Entry 9BZI (electron microscopy, 3.99 A resolution); this record covers chains C and D of the 4 polymer chains in the assembly.

Chain C (and D):
Molecule: Ribonucleoside-diphosphate reductase subunit beta
Source organism: Bacillus subtilis
Notes: EC 1.17.4.1; chain D of this document is another copy of the same molecule, construct and numbering; everything in this record applies to it too
UniProtKB: P50621 (RIR2_BACSU); residues 1-329 here = UniProt positions 1-329
Sequence (350 residues; numbered -20 to 329; the number before each row is that of its first residue; numbers below 1 keep their minus sign (Met-20 is residue -20)):
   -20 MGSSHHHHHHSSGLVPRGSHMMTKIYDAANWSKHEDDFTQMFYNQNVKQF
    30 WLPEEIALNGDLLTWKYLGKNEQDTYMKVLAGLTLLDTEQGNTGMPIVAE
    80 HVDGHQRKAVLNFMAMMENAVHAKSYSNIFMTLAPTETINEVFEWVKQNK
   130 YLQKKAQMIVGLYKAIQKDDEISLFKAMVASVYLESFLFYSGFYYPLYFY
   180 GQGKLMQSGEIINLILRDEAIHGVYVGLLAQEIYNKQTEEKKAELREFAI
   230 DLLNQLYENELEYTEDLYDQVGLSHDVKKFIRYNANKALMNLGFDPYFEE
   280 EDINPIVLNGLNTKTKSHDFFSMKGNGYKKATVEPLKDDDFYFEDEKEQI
Not modelled in the structure: -20 to 15, 291-308, 323-329
Sequence notes: initiating methionine (-20); expression tag (-19 to 0)
Curated features (UniProtKB/Swiss-Prot):
  - active site: Tyr105
  - binding site (Fe cation): Asp66, Glu97, His101, Glu164, Glu198, His201
Bound ions: Mn2+ site 1: Asp66, Glu97, His101, Glu198; Mn2+ site 2: Glu97, Glu164, Glu198, His201
What the authors report for this chain:
  - catalytic residues: Trp30 (citing earlier work)

How chain C and chain D interact:
Pairs across the interface (37):
  Tyr22(C) - Ala99(D)  hydrogen bond (side chain-backbone)
  Phe29(C) - Phe29(D)  hydrophobic
  Leu31(C) - Tyr22(D)
  Thr67(C) - His84(D)
  Gly70(C) - Asn91(D)  hydrogen bond (backbone-side chain)
  Asn71(C) - His84(D)  hydrogen bond
  Asn71(C) - Lys87(D)
  His84(C) - Thr67(D)
  His84(C) - Asn71(D)  hydrogen bond
  Lys87(C) - Asn71(D)
  Ala88(C) - Asn98(D)
  Asn91(C) - Ala94(D)
  Asn91(C) - Asn98(D)  hydrogen bond
  Phe92(C) - Met95(D)  hydrophobic
  Ala94(C) - Asn91(D)  hydrogen bond (backbone-side chain)
  Met95(C) - Asn91(D)
  Met95(C) - Phe92(D)  hydrophobic
  Met95(C) - Met95(D)  hydrophobic
  Asn98(C) - Lys87(D)
  Asn98(C) - Ala88(D)
  Asn98(C) - Asn91(D)  hydrogen bond
  Ala99(C) - Tyr22(D)  hydrogen bond (backbone-side chain)
  Ala99(C) - Ala88(D)
  Lys103(C) - Tyr22(D)
  Lys309(C) - Tyr179(D)  hydrogen bond
  Lys309(C) - Met185(D)
  Thr311(C) - Gly39(D)
  Val312(C) - Gly39(D)
  Val312(C) - Leu42(D)
  Val312(C) - Thr43(D)
  Val312(C) - Gly182(D)
  Glu313(C) - Leu42(D)
  Glu313(C) - Tyr46(D)
  Pro314(C) - Leu42(D)
  Pro314(C) - Thr43(D)
  Pro314(C) - Tyr46(D)  hydrophobic
  Lys316(C) - Tyr46(D)
Interface residues without a listed pair, chain C (25 interface residues in all): Val26, Pro75, Ala310
Interface residues without a listed pair, chain D (25 interface residues in all): Val26, Leu31, Lys103, Gln186, Glu189

Overview:
The chain C/chain D interface involves 25 residues from each chain, with 9 hydrogen bonds. Polar pairs include
Tyr22(C)-Ala99(D), Gly70(C)-Asn91(D) and Asn71(C)-His84(D). The Mn2+ site 1 is built by Asp66(C), Glu97(C),
His101(C) and Glu198(C). From UniProt: active-site residue Tyr105(C) and 6 Fe cation-binding residues on chain
C. From the paper: the catalytic residue Trp30(C).
Chain C and chain D are both Ribonucleoside-diphosphate reductase subunit beta (Bacillus subtilis); the
structure, Class 31 model for combined refinement of Bacillus subtilis ribonucleotide reductase complex, was
determined by electron microscopy (same publication as 9BW3, 9BWX, 9BX2, 9BX3, 9BX6, 9BX8 and 39 further
entries).
